1XNQ - chains A and K of the 23 polymer chains in the assembly; structure by X-ray diffraction, 3.05 A resolution.

Chain A:
Molecule: 16S ribosomal RNA
Organism: Thermus thermophilus
Sequence (1522 nucleotides; row label = number of the first residue in the row; note: 42 numbers in that range are skipped by the numbering (no residue carries them; nothing is unmodelled there); a row labelled like 190A-190L holds insertion residues (190A, then the next letters in order); numbering starts at 0):
     0 UUUGUUGGAG AGUUUGAUCC UGGCUCAGGG UGAACGCUGG CGGCGUGCCU AAGACAUGCA
    60 AGUCGUGCGG G
    73 CCGCGGGGUU UU
    88 ACUCCG
    95 UGGUC
   101 AGCGGCGGAC GGGUGAGUAA CGCGUGGGU
  129A G
   130 ACCUACCCGG AAGAGGGGGA CAACCCGGGG AAACUCGGGC UAAUCCCCCA UGUGGACCCG
   190 C
190A-190L CCCUUGGGGUGU
   191 GUCCAAAGGG CUUU
   216 GCCCGCUUCC GGAUGGGCCC GCGUCCCAUC AGCUAGUUGG UGGGGUAAUG GCCCACCAAG
   276 GCGACGACGG GUAGCCGGUC UGAGAGGAUG GCCGGCCACA GGGGCACUGA GACACGGGCC
   336 CCACUCCUAC GGGAGGCAGC AGUUAGGAAU CUUCCGCAAU GGGCGCAAGC CUGACGGAGC
   396 GACGCCGCUU GGAGGAAGAA GCCCUUCGGG GUGUAAACUC CUGAA
   442 CCCGGGACGA AACCCCCGAC GA
   474 GGGGACUGAC GGUACCGGG
   494 GUAAUAGCGC CGGCCAACUC CGUGCCAGCA GCCGCGGUAA UACGGAGGGC GCGAGCGUUA
   554 CCCGGAUUCA CUGGGCGUAA AGGGCGUGUA GGCGGCCUGG GGCGUCCCAU GUGAAAGACC
   614 ACGGCUCAAC CGUGGGGGAG CGUGGGAUAC GCUCAGGCUA GACGGUGGGA GAGGGUGGUG
   674 GAAUUCCCGG AGUAGCGGUG AAAUGCGCAG AUACCGGGAG GAACGCCGAU GGCGAAGGCA
   734 GCCACCUGGU CCACCCGUGA CGCUGAGGCG CGAAAGCGUG GGGAGCAAAC CGGAUUAGAU
   794 ACCCGGGUAG UCCACGCCCU AAACGAUGCG CGCUAGGUCU CUGGGUCU
   848 CCUGGGGGCC GAAGCUAACG CGUUAAGCGC GCCGCCUGGG GAGUACGGCC GCAAGGCUGA
   908 AACUCAAAGG AAUUGACGGG GGCCCGCACA AGCGGUGGAG CAUGUGGUUU AAUUCGAAGC
   968 AACGCGAAGA ACCUUACCAG GCCUUGACAU GCUA
 1001A G
  1002 GGAACCCGGG UGAAAGCCUG GGGUGCCCC
1030A-1030D GCGA
  1031 GGGGAGCCCU AGCACAGGUG CUGCAUGGCC GUCGUCAGCU CGUGCCGUGA GGUGUUGGGU
  1091 UAAGUCCCGC AACGAGCGCA ACCCCCGCCG UUAGUUGCCA GCGGUUCGGC CGGGCACUCU
  1151 AACGGGACUG CCCGCGAAA
  1171 GCGGGAGGAA GGAGGGGACG ACGUCUGGUC AGCAUGGCCC UUACGGCCUG GGCGACACAC
  1231 GUGCUACAAU GCCCACUACA AAGCGAUGCC ACCCGGCAAC GGGGAGCUAA UCGCAAAAAG
  1291 GUGGGCCCAG UUCGGAUUGG GGUCUGCAAC CCGACCCCAU GAAGCCGGAA UCGCUAGUAA
  1351 UCGCGGAUCA G
 1361A C
  1362 CAUGCCGCGG UGAAUACGUU CCCGGGCCUU GUACACACCG CCCGUCACGC CAUGGGAGCG
  1422 GGCUCUACCC GAAGUCGCCG GG
  1446 AGCCUACGGG
  1459 CAGGCGCCGA GGGUAGGGCC CGUGACUGGG GCGAAGUCGU AACAAGGUAG CUGUACCGGA
  1519 AGGUGCGGCU GGAUCACCUC CUUUCU
Not modelled in the structure: 0-4, 1001A, 1030A-1030D, 1361A, 1535-1538
Ion coordination: Mg2+ site 1 near U17 (its only coordinating residue here); Mg2+ site 2 near G21 (its only coordinating residue here); Mg2+ site 3: G46, G394; Mg2+ site 4: C48, G115; Mg2+ site 5 near A53 (its only coordinating residue here); Mg2+ site 6: A59, U387; Mg2+ site 7: G61, U62, G105; Mg2+ site 8: G69, G70, U98; Mg2+ site 9: G107, A325, G326; Mg2+ site 10: A109, G331; Mg2+ site 11: A116, G117, G289; Mg2+ site 12: C121, G124, U125, G126, G236; 63 more Mg2+ sites not listed
Residues lining bound ligands: paromomycin (PAR): C1404, G1405, U1406, C1407, A1408, C1409, C1490, G1491, A1492, A1493, G1494, U1495, C1496

Chain K:
Protein: Ribosomal protein S11
Organism: Thermus thermophilus
UniProt: P80376 (RS11_THETH); residues 1-129 here correspond to UniProt positions 0-128 (UniProt number = residue number - 1)
Sequence (129 residues; row label = number of the first residue in the row):
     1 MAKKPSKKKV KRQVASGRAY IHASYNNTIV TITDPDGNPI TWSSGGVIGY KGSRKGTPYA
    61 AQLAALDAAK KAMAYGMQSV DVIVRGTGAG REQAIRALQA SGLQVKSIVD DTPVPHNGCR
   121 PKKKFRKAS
Not modelled in the structure: 1-10

Chain A / chain K interface:
Contacting residue pairs (81):
  G674(A) - His116(K)  base contact
  A675(A) - Val114(K)  hydrogen bond to the sugar
  A675(A) - Pro115(K)  base contact
  A675(A) - His116(K)  hydrogen bond to the base
  A675(A) - Gly118(K)  base contact
  A676(A) - Pro113(K)  sugar contact
  A676(A) - Pro115(K)  sugar contact
  A676(A) - Cys119(K)  base contact
  U677(A) - Cys119(K)  hydrogen bond to the base
  G683(A) - Asn38(K)  hydrogen bond to the sugar
  G683(A) - Pro39(K)  base contact
  A684(A) - Arg12(K)  hydrogen bond to the phosphate
  A684(A) - Asn38(K)  sugar contact
  A684(A) - Pro39(K)  hydrogen bond to the sugar
  G685(A) - Arg12(K)  salt bridge to the phosphate
  G685(A) - Pro39(K)  sugar contact
  G685(A) - Ile40(K)  sugar contact
  G685(A) - Trp42(K)  sugar contact
  U686(A) - Trp42(K)  hydrogen bond to the sugar
  A687(A) - Lys71(K)  salt bridge to the phosphate
  G688(A) - Trp42(K)  sugar contact
  G688(A) - Ser44(K)  hydrogen bond to the phosphate
  G688(A) - Gly46(K)  phosphate contact
  G688(A) - Val47(K)  sugar contact
  C689(A) - Asn27(K)  phosphate contact
  C689(A) - Ser44(K)  hydrogen bond to the phosphate
  C689(A) - Gly46(K)  hydrogen bond to the phosphate
  C689(A) - Lys55(K)  salt bridge to the phosphate
  G690(A) - Asn27(K)  phosphate contact
  G690(A) - Lys51(K)  hydrogen bond to the base
  G690(A) - Lys55(K)  hydrogen bond to the base
  G691(A) - Asn26(K)  hydrogen bond to the phosphate
  G691(A) - Gly52(K)  base contact
  G691(A) - Lys55(K)  hydrogen bond to the base
  G691(A) - Lys124(K)  phosphate contact
  U692(A) - Asn26(K)  hydrogen bond to the phosphate
  U692(A) - Gly52(K)  base contact
  U692(A) - Ser53(K)  hydrogen bond to the base
  U692(A) - Lys124(K)  salt bridge to the phosphate
  A694(A) - Ser53(K)  hydrogen bond to the phosphate
  A695(A) - Ser53(K)  hydrogen bond to the phosphate
  A704(A) - Trp42(K)  base contact
  A706(A) - His22(K)  sugar contact
  A706(A) - Ile29(K)  sugar contact
  A706(A) - Thr31(K)  hydrogen bond to the base
  A706(A) - Pro39(K)  base contact
  C707(A) - Tyr20(K)  phosphate contact
  C707(A) - Thr31(K)  sugar contact
  C707(A) - Gly37(K)  hydrogen bond to the sugar
  C707(A) - Pro39(K)  base contact
  C707(A) - Arg85(K)  salt bridge to the phosphate
  C708(A) - Arg18(K)  sugar contact
  C708(A) - Tyr20(K)  sugar contact
  C708(A) - Asp36(K)  sugar contact
  C708(A) - Gly37(K)  sugar contact
  C708(A) - Arg85(K)  salt bridge to the phosphate
  G714(A) - Cys119(K)  base contact
  A715(A) - Gly118(K)  base contact
  A716(A) - His116(K)  base contact
  A716(A) - Asn117(K)  hydrogen bond to the sugar
  A716(A) - Gly118(K)  sugar contact
  C717(A) - His116(K)  sugar contact
  C717(A) - Asn117(K)  phosphate contact
  G718(A) - His116(K)  stacking on the base
  G718(A) - Asn117(K)  sugar contact
  A777(A) - Cys119(K)  base contact
  G778(A) - Cys119(K)  sugar contact
  G778(A) - Arg120(K)  hydrogen bond to the sugar
  C779(A) - Arg120(K)  sugar contact
  C779(A) - Pro121(K)  sugar contact
  C779(A) - Lys122(K)  phosphate contact
  A780(A) - Lys122(K)  phosphate contact
  A780(A) - Lys123(K)  hydrogen bond to the phosphate
  C796(A) - Lys123(K)  salt bridge to the phosphate
  C797(A) - Lys124(K)  phosphate contact
  G798(A) - Lys122(K)  salt bridge to the phosphate
  U1522(A) - Lys123(K)  phosphate contact
  G1523(A) - Lys123(K)  salt bridge to the phosphate
  C1524(A) - Arg120(K)  salt bridge to the phosphate
  G1525(A) - Arg120(K)  salt bridge to the phosphate
  G1525(A) - Arg126(K)  salt bridge to the phosphate
Also at the interface, not in a pair above, chain A (39 interface residues in all): A696, U705, G799
Also at the interface, not in a pair above, chain K (39 interface residues in all): Thr33, Gly45, Tyr75

In short:
Chain A and chain K each contribute 39 residues to their interface, with 23 hydrogen bonds, 12 salt bridges
and 1 aromatic stacking contact. Polar contacts include A675(A)-His116(K), U677(A)-Cys119(K) and
G690(A)-Lys51(K). Ligands of chain A: paromomycin. G46(A) and G394(A) form the Mg2+ site 3.
Here chain A is 16S ribosomal RNA and chain K is Ribosomal protein S11, both from Thermus thermophilus. Entry
1XNQ (Structure of an Inosine-Adenine Wobble Base Pair Complex in the Context of the Decoding Center) was
determined by X-ray diffraction together with 1XNR from the same study.
